PDB entry 3ARB | X-ray diffraction, 2.70 A resolution | chains A and B of the 4 polymer chains in the assembly

== Chain A ==
Protein: Antigen-presenting glycoprotein CD1d1
From: Mus musculus
Notes: fragment: heavy chain
Reference sequence: P11609 (CD1D1_MOUSE); residues 1-279 here correspond to UniProt positions 19-297 (UniProt number = residue number + 18)
Sequence (302 residues; numbered 1 to 302; the number before each row is that of its first residue):
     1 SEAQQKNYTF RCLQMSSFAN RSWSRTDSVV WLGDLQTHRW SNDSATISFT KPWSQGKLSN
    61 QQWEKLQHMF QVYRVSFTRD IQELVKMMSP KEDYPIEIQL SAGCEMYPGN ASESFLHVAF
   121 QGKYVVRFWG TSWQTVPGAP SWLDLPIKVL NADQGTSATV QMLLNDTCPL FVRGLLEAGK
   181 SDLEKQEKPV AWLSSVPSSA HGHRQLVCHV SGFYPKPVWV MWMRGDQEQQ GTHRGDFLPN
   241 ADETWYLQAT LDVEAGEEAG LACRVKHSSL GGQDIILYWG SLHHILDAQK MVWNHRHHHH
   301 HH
Disordered / not traced: 1-5, 91-92
Construct notes: conflict His-201 (Asp219 in P11609); expression tag (280-302)
UniProt features mapped onto this chain:
  - binding site (a D-galactosylceramide): Asp-80, Asp-153 to Thr-156
  - glycosylation (N-linked (GlcNAc...) asparagine): Asn-7, Asn-20, Asn-42, Asn-110, Asn-165
Disulfide bonds: Cys-104/Cys-168, Cys-208/Cys-263
Covalently attached groups: N-acetylglucosamine (NAG) linked to Asn-20, Asn-42, Asn-110, Asn-165
Ligand contacts: FEE (N-{(1S,2S,3R)-1-[(alpha-D-galactopyranosyloxy)methyl]-2,3-dihydroxyoctyl}tetracosanamide): Phe-10, Cys-12, Gln-14, Ser-28, Val-30, Trp-40, Ile-47, Trp-63, Leu-66, Met-69, Phe-70, Val-72, Tyr-73, Ser-76, Phe-77, Asp-80, Leu-100, Ala-102, Trp-133, Leu-150, Asp-153, Gly-155, Thr-156, Thr-159, Val-160, Leu-163, Cys-168, Phe-171
From the paper describing this entry:
  - conformationally variable residues (side-chain flip): Leu-84, Val-85, Lys-86, Met-87, Met-88, Val-149, Leu-150

== Chain B ==
Protein: Beta-2-microglobulin
From: Mus musculus
Reference sequence: P01887 (B2MG_MOUSE); residues 1-99 here correspond to UniProt positions 21-119 (UniProt number = residue number + 20)
Sequence (99 residues; row label = number of the first residue in the row):
     1 IQKTPQIQVY SRHPPENGKP NILNCYVTQF HPPHIEIQML KNGKKIPKVE MSDMSFSKDW
    61 SFYILAHTEF TPTETDTYAC RVKHASMAEP KTVYWDRDM
Disordered / not traced: 1
Disulfide bonds: Cys-25/Cys-80

== How chain A and chain B interact ==
Pairs across the interface (78):
  Leu-13(A) with Ser-55(B); Phe-56(B)
  Gln-14(A) with Phe-56(B)
  Met-15(A) with Met-54(B); Phe-62(B), hydrophobic
  Ser-17(A) with Pro-33(B)
  Val-29(A) with Asp-53(B); Met-54(B); Ser-55(B)
  Trp-31(A) with Ser-55(B), hydrogen bond; Tyr-63(B)
  Gln-36(A) with Asp-53(B), hydrogen bond
  Arg-39(A) with Asp-53(B), salt bridge
  Glu-97(A) with His-31(B); Pro-32(B); Pro-33(B)
  Gln-99(A) with His-31(B); Phe-56(B); Trp-60(B), hydrogen bond (side chain-backbone); Phe-62(B)
  Leu-100(A) with Phe-56(B)
  Ser-101(A) with Trp-60(B)
  His-117(A) with Trp-60(B)
  Ala-119(A) with Trp-60(B), hydrophobic
  Gln-121(A) with His-31(B)
  Gly-122(A) with His-31(B); Trp-60(B)
  Tyr-124(A) with Trp-60(B)
  Val-190(A) with Pro-14(B), hydrophobic
  Trp-192(A) with His-13(B); Pro-14(B), hydrophobic; Pro-15(B)
  Ser-194(A) with Asp-98(B), hydrogen bond (side chain-backbone)
  Ser-195(A) with Asp-98(B)
  Val-196(A) with Met-99(B), hydrophobic
  Val-207(A) with Asp-98(B); Met-99(B)
  His-209(A) with Arg-97(B); Met-99(B)
  Ser-211(A) with Arg-12(B), hydrogen bond (side chain-backbone)
  Gly-212(A) with Arg-12(B)
  Leu-238(A) with Gln-8(B); Tyr-10(B); Tyr-26(B), hydrophobic
  Pro-239(A) with Tyr-10(B), hydrogen bond (backbone-side chain); Tyr-26(B); Leu-65(B)
  Asn-240(A) with Arg-12(B); Asn-24(B), hydrogen bond; Leu-65(B)
  Ala-241(A) with Leu-65(B); His-67(B)
  Asp-242(A) with Arg-12(B), salt bridge
  Thr-244(A) with Arg-12(B), hydrogen bond
  Tyr-246(A) with Tyr-10(B), hydrophobic
  Gln-248(A) with Met-99(B), hydrogen bond (side chain-backbone)
  Lys-290(A) with Pro-15(B); Glu-16(B); Asn-17(B), hydrogen bond (backbone-backbone)
  Met-291(A) with Pro-15(B); Asn-17(B); Arg-97(B), hydrogen bond (backbone-side chain); Asp-98(B)
  Val-292(A) with Asn-17(B), hydrogen bond (backbone-side chain); Glu-74(B); Arg-97(B)
  Trp-293(A) with Glu-74(B); Asp-96(B); Arg-97(B); Asp-98(B), hydrogen bond
  Asn-294(A) with Glu-74(B), hydrogen bond (backbone-backbone); Thr-75(B)
  His-295(A) with Asp-98(B), salt bridge
  His-297(A) with Tyr-94(B)
  His-298(A) with Asp-96(B)
  His-299(A) with Val-93(B); Tyr-94(B), hydrogen bond (side chain-backbone); Asp-96(B), hydrogen bond (backbone-side chain)
Interface residues without a listed pair, chain A (44 interface residues in all): Arg-296
Interface residues without a listed pair, chain B (35 interface residues in all): Ser-11, Asp-59, Thr-73, Thr-77, Trp-95

== Overview ==
The interface between chain A and chain B involves 44 residues on one side and 35 on the other, with 16
hydrogen bonds and 3 salt bridges. Polar contacts include Arg-39(A)/Asp-53(B), Asp-242(A)/Arg-12(B) and
His-295(A)/Asp-98(B). Ligands of chain A: compound FEE. The paper reports conformational variability at
Leu-84(A), Val-85(A) and Lys-86(A) among others.
Chain A is Antigen-presenting glycoprotein CD1d1 and chain B is Beta-2-microglobulin, both from Mus musculus;
the structure, Ternary crystal structure of the NKT TCR-CD1d-alpha-galactosylceramide analogue-OCH, was
determined by X-ray diffraction, deposited together with 3ARD, 3ARE, 3ARF and 3ARG.
